PDB entry 5BWE | X-ray diffraction, 3.30 A resolution | chains A and B of the 6 polymer chains in the assembly

[Chain A]
Molecule: benzylsuccinate synthase alpha chain
From: Thauera aromatica
Notes: EC 4.1.99.11
UniProtKB: O68395 (O68395_THAAR); residues 2-865 here correspond to UniProt positions 1-864 (UniProt number = residue number - 1)
Chain sequence (878 residues; each row starts with the number of its first residue):
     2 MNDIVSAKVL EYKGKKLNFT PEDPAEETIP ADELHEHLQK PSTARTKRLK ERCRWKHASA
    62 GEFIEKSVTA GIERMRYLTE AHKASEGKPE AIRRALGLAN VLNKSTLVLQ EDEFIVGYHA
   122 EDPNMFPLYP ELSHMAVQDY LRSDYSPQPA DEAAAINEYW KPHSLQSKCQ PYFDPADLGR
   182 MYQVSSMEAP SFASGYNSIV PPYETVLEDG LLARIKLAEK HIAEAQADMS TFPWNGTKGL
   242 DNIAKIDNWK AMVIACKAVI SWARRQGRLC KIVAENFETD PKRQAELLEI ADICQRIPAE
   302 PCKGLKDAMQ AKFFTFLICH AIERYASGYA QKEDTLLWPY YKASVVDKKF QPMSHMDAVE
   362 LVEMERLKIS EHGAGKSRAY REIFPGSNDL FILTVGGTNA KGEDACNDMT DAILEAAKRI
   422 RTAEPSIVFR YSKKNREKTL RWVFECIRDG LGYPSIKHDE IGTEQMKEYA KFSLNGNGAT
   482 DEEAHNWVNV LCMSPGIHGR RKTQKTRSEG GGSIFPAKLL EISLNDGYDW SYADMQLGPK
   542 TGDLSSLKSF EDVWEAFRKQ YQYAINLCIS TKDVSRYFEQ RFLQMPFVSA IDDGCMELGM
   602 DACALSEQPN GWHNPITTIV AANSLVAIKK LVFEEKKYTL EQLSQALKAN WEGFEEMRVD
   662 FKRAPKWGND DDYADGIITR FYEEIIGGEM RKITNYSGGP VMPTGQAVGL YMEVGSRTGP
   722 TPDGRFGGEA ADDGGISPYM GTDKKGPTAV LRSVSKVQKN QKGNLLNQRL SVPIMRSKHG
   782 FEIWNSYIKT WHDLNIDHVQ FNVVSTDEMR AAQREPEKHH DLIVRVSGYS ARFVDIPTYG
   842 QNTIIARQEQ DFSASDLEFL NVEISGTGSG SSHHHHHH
Disordered / not traced: 2-8, 866-879
Sequence notes: engineered mutation Ile-789 (Met788 in O68395); expression tag (866-879)
Ligand contacts:
  - fumaric acid (FUM): Ser-199, Val-491, Leu-492, Cys-493, Met-494, Ser-495, Arg-508, Gly-511, Gly-512, Gly-513, Trp-613, Asn-615, Gln-707
  - toluene (MBN): Glu-189, Tyr-197, Tyr-381, Ile-384, Phe-385, Leu-391, Leu-492, Cys-493, Arg-508, Ser-514, Asn-615, Ile-617, Gln-707, Val-709, Leu-711
Reported in the primary citation:
  - binding site for toluene: Glu-189, Tyr-197, Tyr-381, Ile-384, Phe-385, Leu-391, Leu-492, Cys-493, Ile-617, Gln-707, Val-709, Leu-711
  - catalytic residues: Cys-493, Gly-829
  - specificity-determining residues: Glu-189, Ile-384, Leu-711 (by similarity / conservation)
  - binding site for fumaric acid: Arg-508
  - specificity-determining residues: Leu-492, Trp-613 (proposed by the authors, not directly observed)

[Chain B]
Molecule: benzylsuccinate synthase beta chain
From: Thauera aromatica
UniProtKB: O68396 (O68396_THAAR); residues 1-81 here = UniProt positions 1-81
Chain sequence (81 residues; each row starts with the number of its first residue):
     1 MEGSNMETGQ NLQNQPHTEV GTARPCRSCK WQTPDPTDPH RGQCTANRHA MGGVWKRWLR
    61 DVENTTCSRH EEGKLSFRDH V
Disordered / not traced: 1-12
Bound ions: 4Fe-4S cluster Fe near Cys-26 (its only coordinating residue here)
Ligand contacts: 4Fe-4S cluster (SF4): Pro-16, Cys-26, Cys-29, Trp-31, Gln-32, Cys-44, Ala-46, Leu-59, Thr-66, Cys-67, Arg-69, His-70

[How chain A and chain B interact]
Contacting residue pairs - 72 pairs, chain A then chain B:
  Ala-61(A) / His-80(B)
  Ala-61(A) / Val-81(B)
  Ile-65(A) / Phe-77(B)  hydrophobic
  Met-136(A) / Thr-37(B)
  Met-136(A) / Asp-38(B)
  Met-136(A) / Pro-39(B)
  Gln-139(A) / Pro-39(B)
  Gln-139(A) / His-40(B)  hydrogen bond
  Asp-140(A) / Pro-39(B)
  Arg-143(A) / Arg-27(B)
  Arg-143(A) / Pro-39(B)  hydrogen bond (side chain-backbone)
  Arg-143(A) / His-40(B)
  Arg-143(A) / Glu-63(B)  salt bridge
  Asp-145(A) / Lys-74(B)
  Tyr-183(A) / Asp-35(B)
  Tyr-183(A) / Thr-37(B)  hydrogen bond (backbone-side chain)
  Gln-184(A) / Trp-58(B)
  Val-185(A) / Pro-36(B)  hydrophobic
  Val-185(A) / Thr-37(B)
  Ala-190(A) / Thr-37(B)
  Arg-379(A) / Thr-33(B)
  Arg-379(A) / Pro-34(B)
  Arg-379(A) / Asp-35(B)
  Arg-379(A) / Pro-36(B)
  Ala-380(A) / Pro-36(B)  hydrogen bond (backbone-backbone)
  Glu-383(A) / Pro-36(B)
  Glu-383(A) / Gln-43(B)  hydrogen bond
  Trp-531(A) / Trp-55(B)  hydrophobic
  Ser-532(A) / Trp-55(B)
  Ser-532(A) / Lys-56(B)
  Ser-532(A) / Arg-57(B)  hydrogen bond (backbone-side chain)
  Tyr-533(A) / Gln-43(B)
  Tyr-533(A) / Lys-56(B)
  Tyr-533(A) / Arg-57(B)
  Tyr-533(A) / Trp-58(B)  hydrogen bond (backbone-backbone)
  Ala-534(A) / Trp-58(B)  hydrophobic
  Ala-534(A) / Arg-60(B)  hydrogen bond (backbone-side chain)
  Asp-535(A) / Arg-60(B)  hydrogen bond (backbone-side chain)
  Met-536(A) / Arg-60(B)
  Asn-651(A) / His-49(B)
  Asn-651(A) / Trp-55(B)
  Met-713(A) / Val-81(B)
  Glu-714(A) / Lys-56(B)  salt bridge
  Glu-714(A) / Val-81(B)
  Ser-717(A) / Val-54(B)
  Ser-717(A) / Lys-56(B)  hydrogen bond (backbone-backbone)
  Ser-717(A) / Val-81(B)
  Arg-718(A) / Pro-36(B)
  Arg-718(A) / Gln-43(B)  hydrogen bond
  Gly-720(A) / Trp-55(B)
  Pro-721(A) / Trp-55(B)
  Phe-727(A) / His-49(B)
  Phe-727(A) / Met-51(B)  hydrophobic
  Gly-728(A) / Trp-55(B)
  Gly-729(A) / Gly-53(B)
  Gly-729(A) / Val-54(B)  hydrogen bond (backbone-backbone)
  Gly-729(A) / Trp-55(B)
  Glu-730(A) / Met-51(B)
  Glu-730(A) / Gly-53(B)
  Pro-817(A) / Arg-78(B)
  Val-835(A) / Phe-77(B)
  Val-835(A) / Arg-78(B)  hydrogen bond (backbone-side chain)
  Asp-836(A) / Phe-77(B)
  Ile-837(A) / Phe-77(B)
  Pro-838(A) / Phe-77(B)
  Pro-838(A) / Arg-78(B)
  Pro-838(A) / His-80(B)
  Pro-838(A) / Val-81(B)
  Thr-839(A) / Arg-78(B)  hydrogen bond (backbone-backbone)
  Tyr-840(A) / Gly-52(B)
  Tyr-840(A) / Val-54(B)  hydrophobic
  Tyr-840(A) / Val-81(B)  hydrophobic
Interface residues without a listed pair, chain A (44 interface residues in all): Ser-60, Glu-63, Ala-194, Ser-378, Thr-719, Gln-842
Interface residues without a listed pair, chain B (27 interface residues in all): Val-62

[In short]
Chain A and chain B form an interface of 44 and 27 residues respectively; the contacts include 14 hydrogen
bonds and 2 salt bridges. Polar pairs include Arg-143(A)/Glu-63(B), Glu-714(A)/Lys-56(B) and
Gln-139(A)/His-40(B). The paper reports catalytic residues Cys-493(A) and Gly-829(A); a binding site for
toluene at Glu-189(A), Tyr-197(A) and Tyr-381(A) among others.
Here chain A is benzylsuccinate synthase alpha chain and chain B is benzylsuccinate synthase beta chain, both
from Thauera aromatica. Entry 5BWE (Benzylsuccinate synthase alpha-beta-gamma complex with bound toluene and
fumarate) was determined by X-ray diffraction, deposited together with 5BWD.
